PDB entry 8OUF | electron microscopy, 3.10 A resolution | chains E and F of the 10 polymer chains in the assembly

# Chain E
Protein: H/ACA ribonucleoprotein complex subunit 2
Source organism: Homo sapiens
UniProtKB: Q9NX24 (NHP2_HUMAN); residues 1-153 here = UniProt positions 1-153
Amino-acid sequence (153 residues; each row starts with the number of its first residue):
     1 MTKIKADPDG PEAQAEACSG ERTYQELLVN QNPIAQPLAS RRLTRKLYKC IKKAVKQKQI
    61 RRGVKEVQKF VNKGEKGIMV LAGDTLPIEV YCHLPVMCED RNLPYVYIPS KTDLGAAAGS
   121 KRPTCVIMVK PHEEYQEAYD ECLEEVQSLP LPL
Not modelled in the structure: 1-22, 153
Swiss-Prot annotation at these positions:
  - modified residue: Ser19 (Phosphoserine)
  - cross-link (Glycyl lysine isopeptide (Lys-Gly)): Lys3 (interchain with G-Cter in SUMO2), Lys5 (interchain with G-Cter in SUMO)

# Chain F
Protein: H/ACA ribonucleoprotein complex subunit 3
Source organism: Homo sapiens
UniProtKB: Q9NPE3 (NOP10_HUMAN); numbering as in UniProt (aligned over 1-64)
Amino-acid sequence (64 residues; row label = number of the first residue in the row):
     1 MFLQYYLNEQ GDRVYTLKKF DPMGQQTCSA HPARFSPDDK YSRHRITIKK RFKVLMTQQP
    61 RPVL

# How chain E and chain F interact
Contacting residue pairs (31; chain E residue first):
  Val29(E) with Gln25(F)
  Asn30(E) with Gln25(F); Gln26(F)
  Pro33(E) with Phe52(F); Val54(F), hydrophobic
  Ile34(E) with Ile48(F), hydrophobic; Phe52(F); Val54(F), hydrophobic
  Gln68(E) with Tyr41(F)
  Asn72(E) with Tyr41(F)
  Asp84(E) with Gln26(F), hydrogen bond
  Leu86(E) with Cys28(F), hydrophobic
  Pro87(E) with His31(F)
  Ile88(E) with Lys49(F)
  Glu89(E) with Arg45(F); Lys49(F), salt bridge
  Val90(E) with Ala33(F), hydrophobic
  Cys92(E) with Arg45(F); Ile48(F)
  His93(E) with Tyr41(F); His44(F)
  Pro95(E) with Ile48(F), hydrophobic
  Val96(E) with Arg43(F); His44(F); Thr47(F); Ile48(F), hydrophobic
  Met97(E) with Tyr41(F), hydrophobic; His44(F)
  Glu99(E) with Arg51(F), salt bridge
  Asp100(E) with Arg43(F), salt bridge; His44(F)
Other interface residues (no listed pair), chain E (23 interface residues in all): Gln36, Lys65, Tyr105, Pro152
Other interface residues (no listed pair), chain F (18 interface residues in all): Ser29, Pro32, Arg34

# In short
23 residues of chain E face 18 of chain F across their interface, with 1 hydrogen bond and 3 salt bridges.
Among the polar pairs are Glu89(E)-Lys49(F), Glu99(E)-Arg51(F) and Asp100(E)-Arg43(F).
Here chain E is H/ACA ribonucleoprotein complex subunit 2 and chain F is H/ACA ribonucleoprotein complex
subunit 3, both from Homo sapiens. Entry 8OUF (The H/ACA RNP lobe of human telomerase with the dyskerin thumb
loop in an open conformation) was determined by electron microscopy (same publication as 8OUE).
